PDB entry 1Q1B | X-ray diffraction, 2.80 A resolution | chains A and B

Chain A (and B):
Protein: Maltose/maltodextrin transport ATP-binding protein malK
From: Escherichia coli
Notes: chain B of this document is another copy of the same molecule, construct and numbering; everything in this record applies to it too
UniProtKB: P68187 (MALK_ECOLI); numbering as in UniProt (aligned over 1-371)
Chain sequence (381 residues; numbered 1 to 381; the number before each row is that of its first residue):
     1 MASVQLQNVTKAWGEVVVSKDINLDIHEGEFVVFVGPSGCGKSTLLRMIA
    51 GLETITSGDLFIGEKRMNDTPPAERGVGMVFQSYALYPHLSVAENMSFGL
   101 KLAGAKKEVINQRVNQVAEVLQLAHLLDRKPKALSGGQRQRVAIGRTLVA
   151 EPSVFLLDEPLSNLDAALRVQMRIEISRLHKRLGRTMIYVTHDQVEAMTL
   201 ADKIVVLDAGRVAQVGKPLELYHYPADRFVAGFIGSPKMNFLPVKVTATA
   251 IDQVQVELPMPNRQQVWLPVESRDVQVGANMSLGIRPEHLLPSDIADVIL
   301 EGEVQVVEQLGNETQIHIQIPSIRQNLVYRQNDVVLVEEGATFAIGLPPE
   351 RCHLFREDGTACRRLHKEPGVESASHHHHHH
Not modelled in the structure: 1-3, 371-381
Differences from the reference sequence: expression tag (372-381)
Swiss-Prot annotation at these positions:
  - binding site (ATP): Gly36 to Ser43
  - mutagenesis: Ala85 (A85M: Suppressor of EAA loop mutations in MalFG), Lys106 (K106C: Suppressor of EAA loop mutations in MalFG), Val114 (V114C: Suppressor of EAA loop mutations in MalFG), Val117 (V117M: Suppressor of EAA loop mutations in MalFG), Glu119 (E119K: Resistant to inhibitory effects of alpha-methylglucoside but retains transport capacity), Ala124 (A124T: Resistant to inhibitory effects of alpha-methylglucoside but retains transport capacity), Gly137 (G137A: Loss of maltose transport. Has greater ability to decrease mal gene expression than wild-type MalK), Asp158 (D158N: Loss of maltose transport but retains ability to repress mal genes), Arg228 (R228C: Resistant to inhibitory effects of alpha-methylglucoside but retains transport capacity), Phe241 (F241I: Resistant to inhibitory effects of alpha-methylglucoside but retains transport capacity), Trp267 (W267G: Normal maltose transport but constitutive mal gene expression), Gly278 (G278P: Resistant to inhibitory effects of alpha-methylglucoside but retains transport capacity), 8 further mutagenesis entries in UniProt

Interface between chain A and chain B:
Contacting residue pairs (31):
  Pro37(A) - Asp165(B)
  Ser38(A) - Asp165(B)  hydrogen bond (backbone-side chain)
  Asp165(A) - Pro37(B)
  Asp165(A) - Ser38(B)  hydrogen bond (side chain-backbone)
  His192(A) - Asp165(B)
  Val195(A) - Leu310(B)  hydrophobic
  Met198(A) - Leu310(B)
  Thr199(A) - Glu308(B)
  Thr199(A) - Leu310(B)
  Leu219(A) - Gln309(B)
  Tyr222(A) - Gly311(B)
  Tyr222(A) - Asn312(B)
  Glu288(A) - Asn312(B)
  Glu308(A) - Thr199(B)
  Gln309(A) - Leu219(B)
  Leu310(A) - Val195(B)  hydrophobic
  Leu310(A) - Thr199(B)
  Gly311(A) - Leu219(B)
  Gly311(A) - Tyr222(B)  hydrogen bond (backbone-side chain)
  Asn312(A) - Tyr222(B)
  Asn312(A) - Glu288(B)
  Asn312(A) - Arg330(B)
  Arg330(A) - Asn312(B)
  Asp333(A) - Arg351(B)  salt bridge
  Val334(A) - Pro369(B)
  Leu336(A) - Pro369(B)
  Leu336(A) - Gly370(B)
  Arg351(A) - Asp333(B)  salt bridge
  Pro369(A) - Val334(B)  hydrophobic
  Pro369(A) - Leu336(B)  hydrophobic
  Gly370(A) - Leu336(B)
Other interface residues (no listed pair), chain A (24 interface residues in all): Gln82, His223
Other interface residues (no listed pair), chain B (24 interface residues in all): Asn163, His192, Met198, His223

Summary:
Chain A and chain B each contribute 24 residues to their interface, with 3 hydrogen bonds and 2 salt bridges.
Among the polar pairs are Asp333(A)-Arg351(B), Ser38(A)-Asp165(B) and Gly311(A)-Tyr222(B). Curated annotation
(UniProt) lists 8 ATP-binding residues and 20 mutagenesis sites on chain A.
Chain A and chain B are both Maltose/maltodextrin transport ATP-binding protein malK (Escherichia coli); the
structure, Crystal structure of E. coli MalK in the nucleotide-free form, was determined by X-ray diffraction
together with 1Q12 and 1Q1E from the same study.
